PDB entry 2GA4 | X-ray diffraction, 1.80 A resolution | chains A and D of the 6 polymer chains in the assembly

== Chain A ==
Name: Shiga-like toxin II subunit A
Source organism: Enterobacteria phage 933W
Notes: EC 3.2.2.22
UniProt: P09385 (SLTA_BP933); residues 1-297 here correspond to UniProt positions 23-319 (UniProt number = residue number + 22)
Amino-acid sequence (297 residues; row label = number of the first residue in the row):
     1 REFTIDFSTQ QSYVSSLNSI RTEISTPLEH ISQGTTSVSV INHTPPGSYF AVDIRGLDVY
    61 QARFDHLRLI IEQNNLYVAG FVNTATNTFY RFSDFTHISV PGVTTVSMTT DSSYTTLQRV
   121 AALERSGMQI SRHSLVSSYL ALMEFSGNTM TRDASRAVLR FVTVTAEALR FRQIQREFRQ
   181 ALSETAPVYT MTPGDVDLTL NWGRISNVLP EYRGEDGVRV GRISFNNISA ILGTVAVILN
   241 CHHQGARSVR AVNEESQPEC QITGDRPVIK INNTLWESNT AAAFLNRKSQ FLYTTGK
Unresolved in the structure: 243-256
Disulfide bonds: Cys241-Cys260
Bound ions: Na+ site 1: Ser15, Ser19; Na+ site 2: Thr22, Ser25; Na+ site 3: Arg266, Asn279 (together with formate)
Small-molecule neighbours: adenine (ADE): Leu76, Tyr77, Val78, Phe92, Ser112, Ser113, Tyr114, Val162, Ala166, Glu167, Arg170
Swiss-Prot annotation at these positions:
  - active site: Glu167
  - site: Arg250, Ala251 (Cleavage)
From the paper describing this entry:
  - binding site for adenine: Tyr77
  - conformationally variable residues (order/disorder transition, side-chain flip): Tyr77, Gln257 to Pro258

== Chain D ==
Name: Shiga-like toxin II subunit B
Source organism: Enterobacteria phage 933W
UniProt: P09386 (SLTB_BP933); residues 1-70 here correspond to UniProt positions 20-89 (UniProt number = residue number + 19)
Amino-acid sequence (70 residues; row label = number of the first residue in the row):
     1 ADCAKGKIEF SKYNEDDTFT VKVDGKEYWT SRWNLQPLLQ SAQLTGMTVT IKSSTCESGS
    61 GFAEVQFNND
Disulfide bonds: Cys3-Cys56

== How chain A and chain D interact ==
Pairs across the interface - 25 pairs, chain A then chain D:
  Thr115(A) - Lys5(D)
  Leu200(A) - Asn69(D)
  Leu200(A) - Asp70(D)
  Arg204(A) - Thr45(D)  hydrogen bond (side chain-backbone)
  Arg222(A) - Asn69(D)
  Ile262(A) - Gln43(D)
  Ile262(A) - Leu44(D)
  Ile262(A) - Thr45(D)
  Ile262(A) - Gly46(D)
  Thr263(A) - Leu44(D)
  Asn279(A) - Leu44(D)  hydrogen bond (side chain-backbone)
  Asn279(A) - Thr45(D)
  Ala282(A) - Leu44(D)
  Ala283(A) - Ser41(D)  hydrogen bond (backbone-side chain)
  Ala283(A) - Leu44(D)
  Ala283(A) - Thr45(D)
  Asn286(A) - Pro37(D)  hydrogen bond (side chain-backbone)
  Asn286(A) - Gln40(D)  hydrogen bond
  Asn286(A) - Ser41(D)  hydrogen bond
  Arg287(A) - Pro37(D)
  Arg287(A) - Ser41(D)  hydrogen bond
  Tyr293(A) - Asn34(D)  hydrogen bond (side chain-backbone)
  Tyr293(A) - Pro37(D)  hydrophobic
  Gly296(A) - Trp33(D)
  Lys297(A) - Trp33(D)
Also at the interface, not in a pair above, chain A (16 interface residues in all): Asp197, Thr280
Also at the interface, not in a pair above, chain D (13 interface residues in all): Leu38

== In short ==
Chain A and chain D form an interface of 16 and 13 residues respectively; the contacts include 8 hydrogen
bonds. Among the polar pairs are Arg204(A)-Thr45(D), Asn279(A)-Leu44(D) and Ala283(A)-Ser41(D). Ligands of
chain A: adenine. The paper reports a binding site for adenine at Tyr77(A); conformational variability at
Tyr77(A) and Gln257(A).
Here chain A is Shiga-like toxin II subunit A and chain D is Shiga-like toxin II subunit B, both from
Enterobacteria phage 933W. Entry 2GA4 (Stx2 with adenine) was determined by X-ray diffraction.
